PDB entry 6MJ4 | X-ray diffraction, 2.00 A resolution | chains C and D of the 4 polymer chains in the assembly

[Chain C]
Name: T cell receptor alpha variable 11, T cell receptor alpha joining 18, Human nkt tcr alpha chain, chimeric protein
From: Mus musculus
Reference sequence: chimeric construct of A0A0B4J1J9, K7N5M3: residues 1-92 from A0A0B4J1J9 (A0A0B4J1J9_MOUSE) positions 22-113 (UniProt number = residue number + 21); residues 114-208 from K7N5M3 positions 116-210 (UniProt number = residue number + 2)
Amino-acid sequence (209 residues; each row starts with the number of its first residue; numbering starts at 0):
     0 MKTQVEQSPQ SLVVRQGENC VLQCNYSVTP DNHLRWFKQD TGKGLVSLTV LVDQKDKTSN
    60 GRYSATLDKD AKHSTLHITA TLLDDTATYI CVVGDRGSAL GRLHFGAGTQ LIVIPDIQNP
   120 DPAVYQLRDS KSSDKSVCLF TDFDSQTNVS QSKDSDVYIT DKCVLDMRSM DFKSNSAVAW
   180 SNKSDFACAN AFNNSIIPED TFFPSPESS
Disordered / not traced: 0, 182-184, 205-208
Disulfides: Cys23-Cys90, Cys137-Cys187
Construct notes: initiating methionine (0); linker (113)
Residues lining bound ligands: glycolipid (JTG; N-[(2S,3S,4R)-3,4-dihydroxy-1-{[4-O-(prop-2-en-1-yl)-alpha-D-galactopyranosyl]oxy}octadecan-2-yl]hexacosanamide): Pro29, Asp30, Asn31, Lys68, Asp94, Arg95, Gly96

[Chain D]
Name: Beta-chain, T cell receptor chain, T cell receptor beta constant 2, CHIMERIC PROTEIN
From: Mus musculus
Reference sequence: chimeric construct of A2NTY6, A0N8J3, A0A5B9: residues 0-94 from A2NTY6 (A2NTY6_MOUSE) positions 29-123 (UniProt number = residue number + 29); residues 99-130 from A0N8J3 positions 96-127 (UniProt number = residue number - 3); residues 131-240 from A0A5B9 positions 19-128 (UniProt number = residue number - 112)
Amino-acid sequence (241 residues; row label = number of the first residue in the row; numbering starts at 0):
     0 MEAAVTQSPR NKVAVTGGKV TLSCNQTNNH NNMYWYRQDT GHGLRLIHYS YGAGSTEKGD
    60 IPDGYKASRP SQENFSLILE LATPSQTSVY FCASGDEGYT QYFGPGTRLL VLEDLRNVTP
   120 PKVSLFEPSK AEISHTQKAT LVCLATGFYP DHVELSWWVN GKEVHSGVCT DPQPLKEQPA
   180 LNDSRYSLSS RLRVSATFWQ NPRNHFRCQV QFYGLSENDE WTQDRAKPVT QIVSAEAWGR
   240 A
Disordered / not traced: 0-1
Disulfides: Cys23-Cys91, Cys142-Cys207
Construct notes: linker (95-98, 130); variant Cys168 (Ser56 in A0A5B9), Ser186 (Cys74 in A0A5B9)
Ion coordination: Na+: Glu131, Thr139

[How chain C and chain D interact]
Disulfides between the chains: Cys162(C)-Cys168(D)
Pairs across the interface - 93 pairs, chain C then chain D:
  Asn31(C) - Tyr98(D)
  His32(C) - Tyr98(D)
  Arg34(C) - Thr99(D)
  Gln38(C) - Gln37(D)  hydrogen bond
  Gln38(C) - Phe90(D)
  Gly41(C) - Arg107(D)  hydrogen bond (backbone-side chain)
  Leu44(C) - Phe102(D)  hydrophobic
  Val51(C) - Tyr98(D)
  Ile89(C) - Gln37(D)
  Arg95(C) - Tyr98(D)
  Gly96(C) - Tyr98(D)
  Ser97(C) - Glu96(D)
  Ser97(C) - Tyr98(D)
  Ala98(C) - Asn31(D)
  Ala98(C) - Tyr33(D)
  Ala98(C) - Asp95(D)
  Ala98(C) - Glu96(D)  hydrogen bond (backbone-backbone)
  Ala98(C) - Gly97(D)
  Arg101(C) - Leu45(D)
  Arg101(C) - Tyr48(D)  hydrogen bond
  Arg101(C) - Asp59(D)  salt bridge
  Leu102(C) - Tyr35(D)
  Leu102(C) - Gln100(D)
  Phe104(C) - Tyr35(D)  hydrophobic
  Phe104(C) - Gly42(D)
  Phe104(C) - Leu43(D)
  Phe104(C) - Phe102(D)  hydrophobic
  Gly105(C) - Gly42(D)
  Ala106(C) - Gly40(D)
  Ala106(C) - His41(D)
  Ala106(C) - Gly42(D)
  Asp120(C) - His134(D)  salt bridge
  Tyr124(C) - Ser128(D)
  Tyr124(C) - Ala130(D)
  Tyr124(C) - Glu131(D)
  Tyr124(C) - His134(D)
  Tyr124(C) - Thr135(D)
  Gln125(C) - Ser128(D)
  Leu126(C) - Phe125(D)
  Leu126(C) - Glu126(D)
  Leu126(C) - Thr139(D)
  Leu126(C) - Val141(D)  hydrophobic
  Arg127(C) - Phe125(D)
  Arg127(C) - Glu126(D)  hydrogen bond (backbone-backbone)
  Asp128(C) - Ser123(D)  hydrogen bond
  Asp128(C) - Leu124(D)
  Asp128(C) - Phe125(D)
  Ser129(C) - Leu124(D)  hydrogen bond (backbone-backbone)
  Ser129(C) - Glu126(D)
  Ser129(C) - Glu235(D)  hydrogen bond (side chain-backbone)
  Lys130(C) - Val122(D)  hydrogen bond (side chain-backbone)
  Lys130(C) - Ala234(D)
  Ser135(C) - Phe125(D)
  Val136(C) - Phe125(D)  hydrophobic
  Val136(C) - Leu143(D)  hydrophobic
  Leu138(C) - Thr139(D)
  Thr140(C) - Arg192(D)
  Asp141(C) - Thr135(D)
  Asp141(C) - Arg192(D)  salt bridge
  Tyr157(C) - Leu174(D)  hydrophobic
  Tyr157(C) - Glu176(D)  hydrogen bond (side chain-backbone)
  Tyr157(C) - Gln177(D)  hydrogen bond
  Thr159(C) - Asp170(D)
  Thr159(C) - Ser188(D)
  Thr159(C) - Arg190(D)  hydrogen bond
  Asp160(C) - Arg190(D)
  Cys162(C) - Cys168(D)  disulfide
  Cys162(C) - Thr169(D)
  Cys162(C) - Arg190(D)
  Val163(C) - Cys168(D)
  Leu164(C) - Gly166(D)
  Leu164(C) - Val167(D)
  Leu164(C) - Cys168(D)  hydrophobic
  Leu164(C) - Arg192(D)
  Asp165(C) - Ser165(D)
  Asp165(C) - Gly166(D)  hydrogen bond (backbone-backbone)
  Met166(C) - Lys137(D)
  Met166(C) - Ser165(D)
  Met166(C) - Arg192(D)
  Met166(C) - Val193(D)
  Met166(C) - Ser194(D)
  Arg167(C) - Ser165(D)  hydrogen bond (backbone-side chain)
  Phe171(C) - Lys137(D)
  Phe171(C) - Arg192(D)
  Ser173(C) - Arg192(D)  hydrogen bond
  Ser175(C) - Arg190(D)  hydrogen bond
  Ala176(C) - Arg190(D)
  Val177(C) - Arg190(D)
  Trp179(C) - Leu143(D)  hydrophobic
  Trp179(C) - Leu174(D)  hydrophobic
  Trp179(C) - Ser186(D)
  Phe201(C) - His134(D)
  Pro203(C) - Ala130(D)  hydrophobic
Other interface residues (no listed pair), chain C (56 interface residues in all): Phe36, Lys42, Gly43, Val49, Leu99, Lys134, Ile158, Ser168, Met169
Other interface residues (no listed pair), chain D (55 interface residues in all): Tyr50, Pro104, Lys175, Ala236

[In short]
56 residues of chain C face 55 of chain D across their interface; the contacts include 1 disulfide bond, 16
hydrogen bonds and 3 salt bridges. Polar pairs include Arg101(C)-Asp59(D), Asp120(C)-His134(D) and
Asp141(C)-Arg192(D). Chain C binds glycolipid. Glu131(D) and Thr139(D) coordinate Na+.
Chain C is T cell receptor alpha variable 11, T cell receptor alpha joining 18, Human nkt tcr alpha chain,
chimeric protein and chain D is Beta-chain, T cell receptor chain, T cell receptor beta constant 2, CHIMERIC
PROTEIN, both from Mus musculus; the structure, Crystal structure of MCD1D/INKTCR TERNARY COMPLEX bound to
glycolipid (XXW), was determined by X-ray diffraction, deposited together with 6MIV, 6MIY, 6MJ6, 6MJA, 6MJI,
6MJJ and 6MJQ.
